Entry 2IX7 (X-ray diffraction, 2.50 A resolution); this record covers chains B and C of the 3 polymer chains in the assembly.

# Chain B
Protein: Calmodulin
Source organism: Mus musculus
UniProt: P62204 (CALM_MOUSE); residue numbers follow UniProt; this construct covers 2-146
Amino-acid sequence (145 residues; each row starts with the number of its first residue):
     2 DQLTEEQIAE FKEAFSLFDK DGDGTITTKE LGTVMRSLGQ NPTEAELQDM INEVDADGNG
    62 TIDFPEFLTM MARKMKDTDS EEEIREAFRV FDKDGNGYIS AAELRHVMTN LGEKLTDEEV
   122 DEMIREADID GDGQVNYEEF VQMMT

# Chain C
Protein: Myosin-5A
Source organism: Mus musculus
UniProt: Q99104 (MYO5A_MOUSE); residues 763-820 here = UniProt positions 763-820
Amino-acid sequence (58 residues; row label = number of the first residue in the row):
   763 ADKLRAACIR IQKTIRGWLL RKRYLCMQRA AITVQRYVRG YQARCYAKFL RRTKAATT
Covalent attachments: cysteine (CYS) linked to C788
From the paper describing this entry:
  - specificity-determining residues: Y799

# Chain B / chain C interface
Pairs across the interface (64; chain B residue first):
  L18(B) with R813(C); K816(C)
  F19(B) with Y808(C), hydrophobic; L812(C), hydrophobic
  T34(B) with A805(C)
  R37(B) with R801(C); G802(C); A805(C); R806(C), hydrogen bond (backbone-side chain)
  S38(B) with R806(C); A809(C)
  G40(B) with R806(C)
  Q41(B) with R806(C), hydrogen bond (backbone-side chain)
  N42(B) with R798(C), hydrogen bond (backbone-side chain); Y799(C); G802(C); R806(C), hydrogen bond
  P43(B) with R798(C)
  T44(B) with R798(C)
  E45(B) with R801(C), salt bridge
  D80(B) with R798(C), salt bridge; Y799(C)
  S81(B) with Y799(C), hydrogen bond (backbone-side chain)
  E84(B) with T795(C); R798(C), salt bridge; Y799(C), hydrogen bond
  I85(B) with V796(C), hydrophobic; Y799(C), hydrophobic
  A88(B) with A792(C); T795(C); V796(C), hydrophobic
  F89(B) with V796(C), hydrophobic
  V91(B) with R785(C), hydrogen bond (backbone-side chain); C788(C), hydrophobic; A792(C), hydrophobic
  F92(B) with M789(C); A792(C), hydrophobic
  M109(B) with A793(C), hydrophobic; V796(C), hydrophobic; Q797(C), hydrogen bond (backbone-side chain)
  L112(B) with Y786(C), hydrophobic; M789(C); Q790(C); Q797(C), hydrogen bond (backbone-side chain)
  G113(B) with I794(C); Q797(C)
  E114(B) with I794(C); Q797(C), hydrogen bond (backbone-side chain); R801(C), hydrogen bond (backbone-side chain)
  K115(B) with Q797(C); R801(C), hydrogen bond (backbone-side chain)
  L116(B) with V800(C), hydrophobic; R801(C)
  E120(B) with Q804(C), hydrogen bond (backbone-side chain)
  E123(B) with Y803(C); Q804(C)
  M124(B) with V800(C), hydrophobic; Y803(C); Q804(C)
  E127(B) with Y803(C), hydrogen bond
  M144(B) with Y803(C)
  M145(B) with Y799(C), hydrophobic; Y803(C), hydrophobic; R806(C)
Interface residues without a listed pair, chain B (33 interface residues in all): V108, T146
From the paper, about this interface:
  - residue pairs: R37(B)-R806(C) (hydrogen bond), Q41(B)-R806(C) (hydrogen bond), N42(B)-R806(C) (hydrogen bond), E84(B)-R798(C) (hydrogen bond), R798(C)-D80(B) (hydrogen bond)
  - interface residues, chain C: Y799(C), G802(C)

# In short
The interface between chain B and chain C involves 33 residues on one side and 25 on the other, with 14
hydrogen bonds and 3 salt bridges. Polar contacts include E45(B)-R801(C), D80(B)-R798(C) and E84(B)-R798(C).
The paper describes hydrogen bonds between R37(B) and R806(C), Q41(B) and R806(C) and N42(B) and R806(C) among
others. The paper reports interface residues Y799(C) and G802(C); the specificity determinant Y799(C).
Chain B is Calmodulin and chain C is Myosin-5A, both from Mus musculus; the structure, Structure of
apo-calmodulin bound to unconventional myosin V, was determined by X-ray diffraction.
